Entry 2IY6 (X-ray diffraction, 1.80 A resolution); this record covers chains A and B.

# Chain A (and B)
Name: 1-pyrroline-5-carboxylate dehydrogenase
From: Thermus thermophilus
Notes: EC 1.5.1.12; chain B of this document is another copy of the same molecule, construct and numbering; everything in this record applies to it too
UniProtKB: Q5SI02 (Q5SI02_THET8); residues 1-516 here = UniProt positions 1-516
Amino-acid sequence (516 residues; row label = number of the first residue in the row):
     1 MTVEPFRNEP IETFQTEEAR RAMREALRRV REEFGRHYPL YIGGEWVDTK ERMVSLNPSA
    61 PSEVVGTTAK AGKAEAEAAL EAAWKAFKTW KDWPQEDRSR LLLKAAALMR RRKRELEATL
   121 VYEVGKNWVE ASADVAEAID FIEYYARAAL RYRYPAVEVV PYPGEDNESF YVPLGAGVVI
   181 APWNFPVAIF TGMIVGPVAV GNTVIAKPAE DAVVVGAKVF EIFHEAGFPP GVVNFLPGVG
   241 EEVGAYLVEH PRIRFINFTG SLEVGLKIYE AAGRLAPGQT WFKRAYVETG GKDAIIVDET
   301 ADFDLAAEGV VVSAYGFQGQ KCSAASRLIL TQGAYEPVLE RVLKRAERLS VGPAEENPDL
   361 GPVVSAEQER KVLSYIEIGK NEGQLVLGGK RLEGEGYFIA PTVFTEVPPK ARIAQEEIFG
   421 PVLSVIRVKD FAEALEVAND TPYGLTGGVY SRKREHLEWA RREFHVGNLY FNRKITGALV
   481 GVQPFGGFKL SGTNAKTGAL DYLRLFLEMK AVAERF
Metal / ion sites: Na+ near Leu56 (its only coordinating residue here)
Ligand contacts: citrate anion (FLC): Glu137, Asn184, Phe185, Lys321, Cys322, Ser323, Thr476, Gly477, Ala478, Phe485

# How chain A and chain B interact
Residue-residue contacts (148; chain A residue first):
  Phe6(A) - Val160(B)  hydrophobic
  Lys91(A) - Glu463(B)  salt bridge
  Arg151(A) - Glu158(B)  salt bridge
  Tyr154(A) - Arg461(B)
  Glu158(A) - Arg151(B)  salt bridge
  Glu158(A) - Leu500(B)
  Val159(A) - Gly481(B)
  Val159(A) - Val482(B)
  Val159(A) - Pro484(B)
  Val160(A) - Phe6(B)  hydrophobic
  Val160(A) - Gly481(B)  hydrogen bond (backbone-backbone)
  Val160(A) - Val482(B)
  Tyr162(A) - Leu479(B)  hydrophobic
  Tyr162(A) - Val482(B)  hydrophobic
  Glu165(A) - Arg473(B)  salt bridge
  Glu165(A) - Gln483(B)  hydrogen bond
  Asn167(A) - Val482(B)
  Asn167(A) - Gln483(B)  hydrogen bond
  Glu168(A) - Arg461(B)  salt bridge
  Ser169(A) - Pro484(B)
  Phe170(A) - Arg461(B)
  Tyr171(A) - Asp501(B)  hydrogen bond
  Leu262(A) - Phe282(B)  hydrophobic
  Leu266(A) - Phe282(B)  hydrophobic
  Tyr269(A) - Ala272(B)
  Tyr269(A) - Gly273(B)
  Tyr269(A) - Phe282(B)  hydrophobic
  Tyr269(A) - Lys283(B)  hydrogen bond (side chain-backbone)
  Glu270(A) - Gly273(B)  hydrogen bond (backbone-backbone)
  Glu270(A) - Arg274(B)
  Ala272(A) - Tyr269(B)
  Gly273(A) - Tyr269(B)
  Gly273(A) - Glu270(B)  hydrogen bond (backbone-backbone)
  Arg274(A) - Glu270(B)
  Leu275(A) - Leu266(B)  hydrophobic
  Leu275(A) - Leu490(B)  hydrophobic
  Gln279(A) - Leu490(B)
  Thr280(A) - Pro442(B)
  Thr280(A) - Lys489(B)
  Thr280(A) - Leu490(B)  hydrogen bond (backbone-backbone)
  Trp281(A) - Lys489(B)
  Trp281(A) - Leu490(B)
  Phe282(A) - Leu262(B)  hydrophobic
  Phe282(A) - Leu266(B)  hydrophobic
  Phe282(A) - Tyr269(B)  hydrophobic
  Phe282(A) - Val287(B)  hydrophobic
  Phe282(A) - Thr289(B)
  Phe282(A) - Lys489(B)
  Phe282(A) - Leu490(B)  hydrophobic
  Phe282(A) - Gly492(B)
  Lys283(A) - Tyr269(B)  hydrogen bond (backbone-side chain)
  Arg284(A) - Thr493(B)
  Val287(A) - Phe282(B)  hydrophobic
  Thr289(A) - Phe282(B)
  Pro442(A) - Thr280(B)
  Arg454(A) - Glu514(B)  salt bridge
  Leu457(A) - Glu514(B)
  Ala460(A) - Lys510(B)
  Arg461(A) - Tyr154(B)
  Arg461(A) - Glu168(B)  salt bridge
  Arg461(A) - Phe170(B)
  Arg461(A) - Lys510(B)  hydrogen bond (backbone-side chain)
  Arg461(A) - Val512(B)
  Arg462(A) - Asp92(B)  salt bridge
  Arg462(A) - Lys510(B)
  Glu463(A) - Lys91(B)  salt bridge
  Phe464(A) - Lys510(B)  hydrogen bond (backbone-side chain)
  His465(A) - Glu508(B)  salt bridge
  Val466(A) - Lys510(B)
  Gly467(A) - Lys510(B)
  Gly467(A) - Ala511(B)  hydrogen bond (backbone-backbone)
  Asn468(A) - Ala511(B)
  Leu469(A) - Lys510(B)
  Leu469(A) - Ala511(B)  hydrogen bond (backbone-backbone)
  Leu469(A) - Val512(B)
  Leu469(A) - Ala513(B)  hydrogen bond (backbone-backbone)
  Tyr470(A) - Ala513(B)
  Phe471(A) - Val512(B)  hydrophobic
  Phe471(A) - Ala513(B)  hydrogen bond (backbone-backbone)
  Phe471(A) - Glu514(B)
  Phe471(A) - Arg515(B)  hydrogen bond (backbone-backbone)
  Asn472(A) - Arg515(B)
  Arg473(A) - Glu165(B)  salt bridge
  Arg473(A) - Arg515(B)
  Leu479(A) - Tyr162(B)  hydrophobic
  Gly481(A) - Val159(B)
  Gly481(A) - Val160(B)  hydrogen bond (backbone-backbone)
  Val482(A) - Val159(B)
  Val482(A) - Val160(B)
  Val482(A) - Tyr162(B)  hydrophobic
  Val482(A) - Asn167(B)
  Gln483(A) - Glu165(B)  hydrogen bond
  Gln483(A) - Asn167(B)  hydrogen bond
  Pro484(A) - Val159(B)
  Pro484(A) - Ser169(B)
  Pro484(A) - Met509(B)  hydrophobic
  Pro484(A) - Ala511(B)
  Phe488(A) - Glu508(B)
  Phe488(A) - Met509(B)
  Lys489(A) - Thr280(B)
  Lys489(A) - Trp281(B)
  Lys489(A) - Phe282(B)
  Leu490(A) - Leu275(B)  hydrophobic
  Leu490(A) - Gln279(B)
  Leu490(A) - Thr280(B)  hydrogen bond (backbone-backbone)
  Leu490(A) - Trp281(B)
  Leu490(A) - Phe282(B)  hydrophobic
  Gly492(A) - Phe282(B)
  Thr493(A) - Arg284(B)
  Asn494(A) - Glu508(B)
  Asn494(A) - Met509(B)  hydrogen bond (side chain-backbone)
  Lys496(A) - Met509(B)
  Leu500(A) - Glu158(B)
  Asp501(A) - Tyr171(B)  hydrogen bond
  Asp501(A) - Arg504(B)  salt bridge
  Asp501(A) - Met509(B)
  Arg504(A) - Asp501(B)  salt bridge
  Glu508(A) - His465(B)  salt bridge
  Glu508(A) - Phe488(B)
  Glu508(A) - Asn494(B)
  Met509(A) - Pro484(B)  hydrophobic
  Met509(A) - Phe488(B)
  Met509(A) - Asn494(B)  hydrogen bond (backbone-side chain)
  Met509(A) - Lys496(B)
  Met509(A) - Asp501(B)
  Lys510(A) - Ala460(B)
  Lys510(A) - Arg461(B)  hydrogen bond (side chain-backbone)
  Lys510(A) - Arg462(B)
  Lys510(A) - Phe464(B)  hydrogen bond (side chain-backbone)
  Lys510(A) - Val466(B)
  Lys510(A) - Gly467(B)
  Lys510(A) - Leu469(B)
  Ala511(A) - Gly467(B)  hydrogen bond (backbone-backbone)
  Ala511(A) - Asn468(B)
  Ala511(A) - Leu469(B)  hydrogen bond (backbone-backbone)
  Ala511(A) - Pro484(B)
  Val512(A) - Arg461(B)
  Val512(A) - Leu469(B)
  Val512(A) - Phe471(B)  hydrophobic
  Ala513(A) - Leu469(B)  hydrogen bond (backbone-backbone)
  Ala513(A) - Tyr470(B)
  Ala513(A) - Phe471(B)  hydrogen bond (backbone-backbone)
  Glu514(A) - Arg454(B)  salt bridge
  Glu514(A) - Leu457(B)
  Glu514(A) - Phe471(B)
  Arg515(A) - Phe471(B)  hydrogen bond (backbone-backbone)
  Arg515(A) - Asn472(B)
  Arg515(A) - Arg473(B)
Other interface residues (no listed pair), chain A (76 interface residues in all): Asn8, Tyr144, Pro161, Asp166, Val172, Gly265
Other interface residues (no listed pair), chain B (78 interface residues in all): Asn8, Lys88, Tyr144, Pro161, Asp166, Val172, Gly265

# Overview
76 residues of chain A face 78 of chain B across their interface, with 30 hydrogen bonds and 15 salt bridges.
Polar pairs include Lys91(A)-Glu463(B), Arg151(A)-Glu158(B) and Glu165(A)-Arg473(B). Ligands of chain A:
citrate anion.
Both chains are 1-pyrroline-5-carboxylate dehydrogenase (Thermus thermophilus). Entry 2IY6
(1-pyrroline-5-carboxylate dehydrogenase from thermus with bound citrate) was determined by X-ray diffraction,
deposited together with 2BHP, 2BHQ, 2BJA, 2BJK and 1UZB.
